PDB entry 8IZB | electron microscopy, 3.06 A resolution | chains B and N of the 5 polymer chains in the assembly

# Chain B
Molecule: Guanine nucleotide-binding protein G(I)/G(S)/G(T) subunit beta-1
From: Homo sapiens
UniProt: P62873 (GBB1_HUMAN); residue numbers follow UniProt; this construct covers 2-340
Amino-acid sequence (376 residues; each row starts with the number of its first residue; numbers below 1 keep their minus sign (Met-9 is residue -9)):
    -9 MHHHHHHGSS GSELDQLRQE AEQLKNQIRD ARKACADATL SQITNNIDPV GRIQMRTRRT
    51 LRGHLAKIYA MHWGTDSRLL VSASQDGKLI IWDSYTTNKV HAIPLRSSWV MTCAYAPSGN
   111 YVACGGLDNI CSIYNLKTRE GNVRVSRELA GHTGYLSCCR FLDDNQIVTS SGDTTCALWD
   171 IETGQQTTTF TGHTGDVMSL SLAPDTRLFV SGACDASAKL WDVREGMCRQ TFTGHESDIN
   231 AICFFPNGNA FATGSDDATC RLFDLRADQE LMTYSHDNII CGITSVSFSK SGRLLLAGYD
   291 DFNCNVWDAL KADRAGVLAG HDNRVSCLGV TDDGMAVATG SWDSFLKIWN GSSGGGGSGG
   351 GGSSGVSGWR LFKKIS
Unresolved in the structure: -9 to 1, 344-366
Sequence notes: initiating methionine (-9); expression tag (-8 to 1, 341-366)
UniProt features mapped onto this chain:
  - modified residue: Ser2 (N-acetylserine), His266 (Phosphohistidine)

# Chain N
Molecule: Nanobody35
From: synthetic construct
Notes: antibody fragment or engineered binder
Amino-acid sequence (138 residues; row label = number of the first residue in the row):
     1 QVQLQESGGG LVQPGGSLRL SCAASGFTFS NYKMNWVRQA PGKGLEWVSD ISQSGASISY
    61 TGSVKGRFTI SRDNAKNTLY LQMNSLKPED TAVYYCARCP APFTRDCFDV TSTTYAYRGQ
   121 GTQVTVSSHH HHHHEPEA
Unresolved in the structure: 129-138
Disulfides: Cys22-Cys96, Cys99-Cys107

# How chain B and chain N interact
Residue-residue contacts (19):
  Arg8(B) with Gln120(N), hydrogen bond
  Lys15(B) with Gln1(N)
  Cys204(B) with Tyr117(N), hydrogen bond (backbone-side chain)
  Asp205(B) with Ala116(N)
  Ala206(B) with Tyr117(N)
  His225(B) with Val2(N)
  Glu226(B) with Val2(N); Gly26(N); Phe27(N); Thr28(N); Tyr32(N), hydrogen bond (backbone-side chain); Arg98(N), hydrogen bond (backbone-side chain)
  Ser227(B) with Pro100(N), hydrogen bond (side chain-backbone); Ala101(N); Tyr117(N), hydrogen bond (backbone-side chain)
  Asp228(B) with Tyr117(N), hydrogen bond
  Asp246(B) with Pro102(N)
  Asp247(B) with Tyr32(N)
  Ile270(B) with Phe103(N)
Other interface residues (no listed pair), chain B (15 interface residues in all): Thr184, Thr223, Gly224

# In short
15 residues of chain B face 14 of chain N across their interface; the contacts include 7 hydrogen bonds. Polar
pairs include Arg8(B)-Gln120(N), Cys204(B)-Tyr117(N) and Glu226(B)-Tyr32(N).
Chain B is Guanine nucleotide-binding protein G(I)/G(S)/G(T) subunit beta-1 (Homo sapiens) and chain N is
Nanobody35 (synthetic construct); the structure, Lysophosphatidylserine receptor GPR174-Gs complex, was
determined by electron microscopy, deposited together with 8WRB.
